Entry 5X0X (electron microscopy, 3.97 A resolution); this record covers chains B and I of the 11 polymer chains in the assembly.

# Chain B
Name: Histone H4
From: Xenopus laevis
UniProt: P62799 (H4_XENLA); residues 0-102 here correspond to UniProt positions 1-103 (UniProt number = residue number + 1)
Chain sequence (103 residues; each row starts with the number of its first residue; numbering starts at 0):
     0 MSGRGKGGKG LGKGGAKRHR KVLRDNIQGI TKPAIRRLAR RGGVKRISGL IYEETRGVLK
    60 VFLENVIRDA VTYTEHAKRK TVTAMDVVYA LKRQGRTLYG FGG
Unresolved in the structure: 0-19, 102
UniProt features mapped onto this chain:
  - DNA-binding region: Lys-16 to Lys-20
  - modified residue: Ser-1 (N-acetylserine), Arg-3 (Asymmetric dimethylarginine), Lys-5 (N6-(2-hydroxyisobutyryl)lysine), Lys-8 (N6-(2-hydroxyisobutyryl)lysine), Lys-12 (N6-(2-hydroxyisobutyryl)lysine), Lys-16 (N6-(2-hydroxyisobutyryl)lysine), Lys-20 (N6,N6,N6-trimethyllysine), Lys-31 (N6-(2-hydroxyisobutyryl)lysine), Lys-44 (N6-(2-hydroxyisobutyryl)lysine), Ser-47 (Phosphoserine), Tyr-51 (Phosphotyrosine), Lys-59 (N6-(2-hydroxyisobutyryl)lysine), Lys-77 (N6-(2-hydroxyisobutyryl)lysine), Lys-79 (N6-(2-hydroxyisobutyryl)lysine), Tyr-88 (Phosphotyrosine), Lys-91 (N6-(2-hydroxyisobutyryl)lysine)
  - cross-link (Glycyl lysine isopeptide (Lys-Gly)): Lys-31 (interchain with G-Cter in UFM1), Lys-91 (interchain with G-Cter in ubiquitin)

# Chain I
Molecule: 167-nt DNA strand
Sequence (167 nucleotides; row label = number of the first residue in the row):
     1 ATCGAGAATC CCGGTGCCGA GGCCGCTCAA TTGGTCGTAG ACAGCTCTAG CACCGCTTAA
    61 ACGCACGTAC GCGCTGTCCC CCGCGTTTTA ACCGCCAAGG GGATTACTCC CTAGTCTCCA
   121 GGCACGTGTC AGATATATAC ATCCGATAGC TTGTCGAGAA GTACGAT
Unresolved in the structure: 1, 148-167

# How chain B and chain I interact
Pairs across the interface - 12 pairs, chain B then chain I:
  Arg-35(B) / DC82(I)  sugar contact
  Arg-35(B) / DG83(I)  salt bridge to the phosphate
  Arg-45(B) / DC81(I)  hydrogen bond to the sugar
  Arg-45(B) / DC82(I)  phosphate contact
  Ile-46(B) / DC81(I)  sugar contact
  Ile-46(B) / DC82(I)  hydrogen bond to the phosphate
  Ser-47(B) / DC81(I)  phosphate contact
  Gly-48(B) / DC81(I)  hydrogen bond to the phosphate
  Arg-78(B) / DG102(I)  phosphate contact
  Lys-79(B) / DG102(I)  hydrogen bond to the phosphate
  Thr-80(B) / DG101(I)  phosphate contact
  Thr-80(B) / DG102(I)  hydrogen bond to the phosphate
Other interface residues (no listed pair), chain B (11 interface residues in all): Arg-39, Lys-44, Lys-77
Other interface residues (no listed pair), chain I (7 interface residues in all): DC80, DA103

# In short
11 residues of chain B and 7 residues of chain I are in contact, with 5 hydrogen bonds and 1 salt bridge.
Among the polar pairs are Arg-45(B)/DC81(I), Ile-46(B)/DC82(I) and Gly-48(B)/DC81(I). Curated annotation
(UniProt) lists a DNA-binding region on chain B.
Here chain B is Histone H4 (Xenopus laevis) and chain I is a 167-nt DNA strand. Entry 5X0X (Complex of
Snf2-Nucleosome complex with Snf2 bound to position +6 of the nucleosome) was determined by electron
microscopy together with 5X0Y from the same study.
